4K5U - chains B and D of the 4 polymer chains in the assembly; structure by X-ray diffraction, 1.70 A resolution.

== Chain B (and D) ==
Protein: Variable lymphocyte receptor
Organism: Petromyzon marinus
Notes: chain D of this document is another copy of the same molecule, construct and numbering; everything in this record applies to it too
Reference sequence: K0IE77 (K0IE77_PETMA); residues 2-220 here correspond to UniProt positions 1-219 (UniProt number = residue number - 1)
Chain sequence (220 residues; each row starts with the number of its first residue):
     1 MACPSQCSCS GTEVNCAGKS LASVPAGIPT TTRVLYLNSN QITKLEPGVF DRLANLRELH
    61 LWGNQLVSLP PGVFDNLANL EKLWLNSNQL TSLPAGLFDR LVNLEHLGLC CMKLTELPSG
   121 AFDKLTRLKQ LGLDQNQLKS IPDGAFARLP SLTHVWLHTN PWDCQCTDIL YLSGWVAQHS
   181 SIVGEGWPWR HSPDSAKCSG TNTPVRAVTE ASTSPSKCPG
Disordered / not traced: 1, 220 (chain D: 1, 219-220)
Sequence notes: initiating methionine (1)
Disulfides: Cys3-Cys9, Cys7-Cys16, Cys110-Cys111, Cys164-Cys198, Cys166-Cys218
Residues lining bound ligands: beta-D-galactopyranose (GAL): Trp84, Asn86, Leu107, Gly108, Cys110, Gly132, Asp134, Gln135, Trp156, Gly186, Trp187
From the paper describing this entry:
  - binding site for beta-D-galactopyranose: Trp84, Asn86, Cys110, Gly132, Asp134, Trp156, Trp187
  - specificity-determining residues: Trp62 (proposed by the authors, not directly observed)

== Chain B / chain D interface ==
Residue-residue contacts (4; chain B residue first):
  Ser20(B) - Lys113(D)
  Gln41(B) - Gln65(D)  hydrogen bond
  Gln65(B) - Gln41(D)
  Gln89(B) - Ser20(D)
Interface residues without a listed pair, chain D (5 interface residues in all): Gln89

== In short ==
The interface between chain B and chain D involves 4 residues on one side and 5 on the other, with 1 hydrogen
bond. Its one hydrogen-bonded contact is Gln41(B)-Gln65(D). Ligands of chain B: beta-D-galactopyranose. From
the paper: a binding site for beta-D-galactopyranose at Trp84(B), Asn86(B) and Cys110(B) among others; the
specificity determinant Trp62(B).
Both chains are Variable lymphocyte receptor (Petromyzon marinus). Entry 4K5U (Recognition of the BG-H Antigen
by a Lamprey Variable Lymphocyte Receptor) was determined by X-ray diffraction, deposited together with 4K79.
